PDB entry 1Q88 | X-ray diffraction, 2.42 A resolution | chain A

[Chain A]
Protein: 39 kDa initiator binding protein
Organism: Trichomonas vaginalis
Notes: fragment: C-domain, residues 127-341
Reference sequence: Q95VR4 (Q95VR4_TRIVA); numbering as in UniProt (aligned over 127-341)
Sequence (221 residues; row label = number of the first residue in the row):
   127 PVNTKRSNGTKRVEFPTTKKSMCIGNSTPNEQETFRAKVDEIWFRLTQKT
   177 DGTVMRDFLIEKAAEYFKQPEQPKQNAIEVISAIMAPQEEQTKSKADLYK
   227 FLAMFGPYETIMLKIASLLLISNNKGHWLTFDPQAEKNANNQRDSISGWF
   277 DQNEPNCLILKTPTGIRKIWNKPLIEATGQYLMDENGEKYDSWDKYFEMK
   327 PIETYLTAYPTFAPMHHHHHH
Disordered / not traced: 127-147, 329-331, 340-347
Sequence notes: expression tag (342-347)
What the authors report for this chain:
  - interface residues: Asn-202, Val-206, Met-238, Leu-239, Ala-242, Leu-245, Leu-246, Ala-334

[In short]
From the paper: interface residues Asn-202, Val-206 and Met-238 among others.
Chain A is 39 kDa initiator binding protein (Trichomonas vaginalis); the structure, Crystal structure of the
C-domain of the T.vaginalis Inr binding protein, IBP39 (monoclinic form), was determined by X-ray diffraction
(same publication as 1PP7, 1PP8, 1Q87 and 1Q89).
